PDB entry 9U4Y | electron microscopy, 2.67 A resolution | chains B and S of the 6 polymer chains in the assembly

Chain B:
Protein: Guanine nucleotide-binding protein G(I)/G(S)/G(T) subunit beta-1
Source organism: Homo sapiens
UniProt: P62873 (GBB1_HUMAN); residues 7-345 here correspond to UniProt positions 2-340 (UniProt number = residue number - 5)
Amino-acid sequence (344 residues; numbered 2 to 345; the number before each row is that of its first residue):
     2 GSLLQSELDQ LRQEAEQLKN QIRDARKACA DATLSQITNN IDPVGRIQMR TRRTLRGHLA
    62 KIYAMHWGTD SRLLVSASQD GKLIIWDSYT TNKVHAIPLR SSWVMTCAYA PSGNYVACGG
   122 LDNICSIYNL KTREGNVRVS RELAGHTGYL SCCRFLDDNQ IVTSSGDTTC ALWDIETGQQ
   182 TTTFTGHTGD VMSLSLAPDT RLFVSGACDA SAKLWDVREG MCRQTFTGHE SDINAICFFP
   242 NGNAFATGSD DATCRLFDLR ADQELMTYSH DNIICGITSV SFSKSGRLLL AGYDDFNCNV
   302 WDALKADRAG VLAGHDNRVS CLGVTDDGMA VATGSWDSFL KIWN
Not modelled in the structure: 2-7
Sequence notes: expression tag (2-6)
Curated features (UniProtKB/Swiss-Prot):
  - modified residue: Ser7 (N-acetylserine), His271 (Phosphohistidine)

Chain S:
Protein: scFv16
Source organism: Homo sapiens
Notes: antibody fragment or engineered binder
Amino-acid sequence (285 residues; row label = number of the first residue in the row; numbers below 1 keep their minus sign (Met-37 is residue -37)):
   -37 MLLVNQSHQG FNKEHTSKMV SAIVLYVLLA AAAHSAFAVQ LVESGGGLVQ PGGSRKLSCS
    23 ASGFAFSSFG MHWVRQAPEK GLEWVAYISS GSGTIYYADT VKGRFTISRD DPKNTLFLQM
    83 TSLRSEDTAM YYCVRSIYYY GSSPFDFWGQ GTTLTVSAGG GGSGGGGSGG GGSADIVMTQ
   143 ATSSVPVTPG ESVSISCRSS KSLLHSNGNT YLYWFLQRPG QSPQLLIYRM SNLASGVPDR
   203 FSGSGSGTAF TLTISRLEAE DVGVYYCMQH LEYPLTFGAG TKLEL
Not modelled in the structure: -37 to 0, 120-134
Disulfides: Cys159-Cys229

Interface between chain B and chain S:
Contacting residue pairs - 14 pairs, chain B then chain S:
  Asp71(B) - Tyr102(S)
  Arg73(B) - Tyr102(S)
  Leu74(B) - Tyr102(S)  hydrophobic
  Val95(B) - Tyr101(S)  hydrophobic
  His96(B) - Tyr101(S)
  Arg134(B) - Val1(S)
  Arg134(B) - Arg97(S)  hydrogen bond (backbone-side chain)
  Arg134(B) - Ser197(S)  hydrogen bond
  Glu135(B) - Gly25(S)
  Glu135(B) - Phe26(S)
  Glu135(B) - Ala27(S)  hydrogen bond (backbone-backbone)
  Glu135(B) - Phe31(S)
  Gly136(B) - Ser30(S)
  Gly136(B) - Phe31(S)
Interface residues without a listed pair, chain B (10 interface residues in all): Asp88, Asn137
Interface residues without a listed pair, chain S (12 interface residues in all): Ile99, Phe109

Overview:
10 residues of chain B and 12 residues of chain S are in contact, with 3 hydrogen bonds. Among the polar pairs
are Arg134(B)-Arg97(S), Arg134(B)-Ser197(S) and Glu135(B)-Ala27(S).
Here chain B is Guanine nucleotide-binding protein G(I)/G(S)/G(T) subunit beta-1 and chain S is scFv16, both
from Homo sapiens. Entry 9U4Y (cryo-EM structure of Xenopus laevis GnRHR bound with mammal GnRH) was
determined by electron microscopy together with 9U4W from the same study.
